PDB entry 5UU3 | X-ray diffraction, 2.25 A resolution | chains J and L of the 12 polymer chains in the assembly

[Chain J (and L)]
Name: Insulin, chain A
From: Homo sapiens
Notes: chain L of this document is another copy of the same molecule, construct and numbering; everything in this record applies to it too
Reference sequence: P01308 (INS_HUMAN); residues 1-30 here correspond to UniProt positions 25-54 (UniProt number = residue number + 24)
Sequence (30 residues; each row starts with the number of its first residue):
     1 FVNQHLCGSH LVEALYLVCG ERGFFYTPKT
Unresolved in the structure: 1, 30 (chain L: 29-30)
Modified residues: Pro28 (4,4-difluoro-L-proline; PDF)
Bound ions: Zn2+: His10 (shared with 1 residue of chain B; 1 residue of chain F)
Residues lining bound ligands: phenol (IPH): Cys7, His10, Leu11, Ala14

[How chain J and chain L interact]
Pairs across the interface - 31 pairs, chain J then chain L:
  Gln4(J) - Tyr16(L)
  His5(J) - Tyr16(L)  hydrogen bond (backbone-side chain)
  Gly8(J) - Tyr16(L)
  Ser9(J) - Tyr16(L)
  Val12(J) - Val12(L)  hydrophobic
  Val12(J) - Tyr16(L)  hydrophobic
  Val12(J) - Phe24(L)  hydrophobic
  Glu13(J) - Ser9(L)  hydrogen bond
  Tyr16(J) - His5(L)  hydrogen bond (side chain-backbone)
  Tyr16(J) - Gly8(L)
  Tyr16(J) - Ser9(L)
  Tyr16(J) - Val12(L)  hydrophobic
  Tyr16(J) - Tyr26(L)  hydrophobic
  Leu17(J) - His5(L)
  Gly20(J) - Pro28(L)
  Glu21(J) - Pro28(L)
  Gly23(J) - Tyr26(L)
  Gly23(J) - Thr27(L)
  Gly23(J) - Pro28(L)
  Phe24(J) - Val12(L)  hydrophobic
  Phe24(J) - Phe25(L)
  Phe24(J) - Tyr26(L)  hydrogen bond (backbone-backbone)
  Phe25(J) - Phe24(L)
  Phe25(J) - Phe25(L)  hydrophobic
  Tyr26(J) - Tyr16(L)  hydrophobic
  Tyr26(J) - Gly23(L)
  Tyr26(J) - Phe24(L)  hydrogen bond (backbone-backbone)
  Thr27(J) - Gly23(L)
  Pro28(J) - Gly20(L)
  Pro28(J) - Glu21(L)
  Pro28(J) - Gly23(L)
Also at the interface, not in a pair above, chain J (17 interface residues in all): Arg22
Also at the interface, not in a pair above, chain L (15 interface residues in all): Gln4, Arg22

[Overview]
Chain J and chain L form an interface of 17 and 15 residues respectively; the contacts include 5 hydrogen
bonds. Polar contacts include His5(J)-Tyr16(L), Glu13(J)-Ser9(L) and Phe24(J)-Tyr26(L). Ligands of chain J:
phenol.
Both chains are Insulin, chain A (Homo sapiens). Entry 5UU3 (Insulin with proline analog DfP at position B28
in the R6 state) was determined by X-ray diffraction.
